Entry 8R6R (electron microscopy, 3.89 A resolution); this record covers chains D and J of the 9 polymer chains in the assembly.

Chain D:
Name: DNA-directed RNA polymerase subunit beta'
From: Mycolicibacterium smegmatis MC2 155
Reference sequence: A0QS66 (RPOC_MYCS2); residues 1-1317 here = UniProt positions 1-1317
Amino-acid sequence (1317 residues; row label = number of the first residue in the row):
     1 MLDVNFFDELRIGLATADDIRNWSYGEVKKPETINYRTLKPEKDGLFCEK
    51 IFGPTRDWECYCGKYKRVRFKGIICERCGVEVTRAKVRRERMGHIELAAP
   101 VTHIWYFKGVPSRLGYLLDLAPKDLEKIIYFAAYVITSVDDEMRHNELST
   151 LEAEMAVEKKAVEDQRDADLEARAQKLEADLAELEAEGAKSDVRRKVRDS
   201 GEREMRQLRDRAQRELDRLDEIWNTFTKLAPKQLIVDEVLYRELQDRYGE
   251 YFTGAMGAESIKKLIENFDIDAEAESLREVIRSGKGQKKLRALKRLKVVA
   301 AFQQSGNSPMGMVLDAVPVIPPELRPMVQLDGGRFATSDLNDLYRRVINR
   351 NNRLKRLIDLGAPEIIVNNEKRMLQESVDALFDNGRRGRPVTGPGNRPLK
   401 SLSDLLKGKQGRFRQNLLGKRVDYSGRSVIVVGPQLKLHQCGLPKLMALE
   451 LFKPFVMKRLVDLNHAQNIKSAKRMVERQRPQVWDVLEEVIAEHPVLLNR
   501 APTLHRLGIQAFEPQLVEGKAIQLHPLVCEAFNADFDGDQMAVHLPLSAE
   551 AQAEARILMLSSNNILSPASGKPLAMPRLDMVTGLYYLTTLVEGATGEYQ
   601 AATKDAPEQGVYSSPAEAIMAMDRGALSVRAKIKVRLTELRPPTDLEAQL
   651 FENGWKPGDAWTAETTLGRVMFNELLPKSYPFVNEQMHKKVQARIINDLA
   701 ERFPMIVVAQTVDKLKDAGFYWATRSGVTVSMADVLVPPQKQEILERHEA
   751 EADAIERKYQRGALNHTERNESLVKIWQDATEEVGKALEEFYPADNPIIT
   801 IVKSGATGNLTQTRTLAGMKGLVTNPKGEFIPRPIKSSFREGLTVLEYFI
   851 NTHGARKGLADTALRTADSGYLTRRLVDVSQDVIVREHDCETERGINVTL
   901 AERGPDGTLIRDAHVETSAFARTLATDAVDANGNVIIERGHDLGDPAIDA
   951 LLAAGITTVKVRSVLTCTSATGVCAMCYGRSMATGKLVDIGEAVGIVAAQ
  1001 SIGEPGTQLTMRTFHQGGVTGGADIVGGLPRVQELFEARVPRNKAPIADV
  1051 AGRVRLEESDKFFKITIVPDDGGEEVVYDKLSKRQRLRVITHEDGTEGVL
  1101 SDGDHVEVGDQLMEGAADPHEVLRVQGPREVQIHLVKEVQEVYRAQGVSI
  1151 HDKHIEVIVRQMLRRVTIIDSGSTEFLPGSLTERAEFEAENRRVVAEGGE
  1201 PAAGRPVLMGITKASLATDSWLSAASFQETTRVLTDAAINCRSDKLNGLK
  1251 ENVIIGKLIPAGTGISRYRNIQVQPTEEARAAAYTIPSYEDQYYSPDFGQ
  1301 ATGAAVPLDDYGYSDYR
Unresolved in the structure: 1-5, 1012-1026, 1282-1317
Swiss-Prot annotation at these positions:
  - binding site (Zn(2+)): Cys60, Cys62, Cys75, Cys78, Cys890, Cys967, Cys974, Cys977
  - binding site (Mg(2+)): Asp535, Asp537, Asp539
Ion coordination: Zn2+ site 1: Cys60, Cys62, Cys75, Cys78; Mg2+: Asp535, Asp537, Asp539; Zn2+ site 2: Cys890, Cys967, Cys974, Cys977

Chain J:
Name: RNA polymerase-binding protein RbpA
From: Mycolicibacterium smegmatis MC2 155
Reference sequence: A0QZ11 (RBPA_MYCS2); residue numbers follow UniProt; this construct covers 1-114
Amino-acid sequence (114 residues; row label = number of the first residue in the row):
     1 MADRVLRGSRLGAVSYETDRNHDLAPRQVARYRTDNGEEFDVPFADDAEI
    51 PGTWLCRNGLEGTLIEGDVPEPKKVKPPRTHWDMLLERRSVEELEELLKE
   101 RLDLIKAKRRGTGS
Unresolved in the structure: 1-5, 105-114

How chain D and chain J interact:
Residue-residue contacts (41):
  Tyr25(D) with Arg57(J)
  Gly26(D) with Arg57(J)
  Glu27(D) with Arg57(J); Asn58(J); Gly59(J)
  Lys29(D) with Leu55(J)
  Leu39(D) with Leu11(J)
  Lys50(D) with Trp54(J); Leu55(J), hydrogen bond (side chain-backbone)
  Thr55(D) with Leu11(J), hydrogen bond (side chain-backbone); Gly12(J); Ala13(J)
  Arg56(D) with Gly12(J); Ala13(J)
  Asp57(D) with Ala13(J); Val14(J); Ser15(J), hydrogen bond (side chain-backbone)
  Trp58(D) with Ser15(J)
  Tyr65(D) with Asp47(J)
  Arg67(D) with Glu17(J)
  Val68(D) with Glu17(J), hydrogen bond (backbone-side chain); Thr18(J); Asp19(J)
  Phe70(D) with Ala25(J), hydrophobic
  Lys71(D) with Asp19(J), salt bridge; Arg27(J), hydrogen bond (backbone-side chain)
  Gly72(D) with Pro43(J)
  Ile73(D) with Arg27(J); Phe44(J)
  Ile74(D) with Val42(J), hydrophobic; Pro43(J), hydrogen bond (backbone-backbone); Phe44(J)
  Cys75(D) with Trp54(J)
  Glu76(D) with Phe44(J)
  Arg77(D) with Pro51(J)
  Gly79(D) with Trp54(J)
  His94(D) with Arg57(J)
  Glu323(D) with Arg10(J), salt bridge
  Val328(D) with Ser9(J)
  Gln329(D) with Ser9(J), hydrogen bond (backbone-backbone)
  Leu330(D) with Leu6(J), hydrophobic
Also at the interface, not in a pair above, chain D (32 interface residues in all): Ser24, Arg69, Cys78, Glu96, Asp331
Also at the interface, not in a pair above, chain J (29 interface residues in all): Arg7, Gly8, Tyr16, Ala45, Glu49, Cys56

Overview:
32 residues of chain D and 29 residues of chain J are in contact, with 7 hydrogen bonds and 2 salt bridges.
Among the polar pairs are Lys71(D)-Asp19(J), Glu323(D)-Arg10(J) and Lys50(D)-Leu55(J). Curated annotation
(UniProt) lists 8 Zn2+-binding residues and 3 Mg2+-binding residues on chain D.
Here chain D is DNA-directed RNA polymerase subunit beta' and chain J is RNA polymerase-binding protein RbpA,
both from Mycolicibacterium smegmatis MC2 155. Entry 8R6R (Mycobacterium smegnatis RNA polymerase RP2-like
transcription initiation complex with SigmaA, RbpA and open promoter DNA) was determined by electron
microscopy (same publication as 8Q3I, 8QN8, 8QTI, 8QU6, 8R2M, 8R3M and 8R6P).
